Entry 9H45 (X-ray diffraction, 2.08 A resolution); this record covers chains F and Q of the 7 polymer chains in the assembly.

[Chain F]
Name: RNA-binding protein Hfq
Source organism: Escherichia coli (strain K12)
Reference sequence: P0A6X3 (HFQ_ECOLI); residues 1-102 here = UniProt positions 1-102
Sequence (102 residues; each row starts with the number of its first residue):
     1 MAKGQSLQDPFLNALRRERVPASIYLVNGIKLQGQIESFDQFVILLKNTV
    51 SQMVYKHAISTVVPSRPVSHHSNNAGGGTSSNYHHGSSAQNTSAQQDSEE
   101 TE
Unresolved in the structure: 1-4, 69-102
Sequence notes: engineered mutation Ala22 (Val in P0A6X3)
Swiss-Prot annotation at these positions:
  - mutagenesis: Gln8 (Q8A: No effect on Hfq condensate formation in both growing and late stationary phases), Asp9 (D9A: No effect on Hfq condensate formation in both growing and late stationary phases), Arg16 (R16A: Almost completely disrupts the ability of Hfq to form condensates in both growing and late stationary phases), Arg19 (R19A: Almost completely disrupts the ability of Hfq to form condensates in both growing and late stationary phases), Tyr25 (Y25D: Almost completely disrupts the ability of Hfq to form condensates in both growing and late stationary phases), Lys31 (K31A: Almost completely disrupts the ability of Hfq to form condensates in both growing and late stationary phases)
Reported in the primary citation:
  - mutagenesis - K3A, Q8A, D9A, F11A, L12A, R16A, R17A, V22A, I24A, Y25A, L26A, G29A, I30A, L32A, G34A, I36A, F39A, L46A, V54A, Y55A, K56A, H57A, I59A, T61A, V62A: decreased growth
  - mutagenesis - Y55A: abolished expression
  - mutagenesis - F11A, L12A, I24A, I30A, I36A, L46A, Y55A: decreased expression
  - mutagenesis - F11A, L12A, I24A, I36A: unchanged expression
  - mutagenesis - F11A, L12A, I24A, I36A, Y55A: decreased stability (from molecular simulation)
  - mutagenesis - V22A, G34A: unchanged stability (from molecular simulation)
  - mutagenesis - V22A (2.5-5-fold): increased binding to the 18-nt RNA strand (chain Q)
  - mutagenesis - V22A: unchanged binding to U6
  - mutagenesis - G34A (2-fold): increased binding to U6
  - mutagenesis - V22A: unchanged binding to poly(U) RNA

[Chain Q]
Molecule: 18-nt RNA strand
Sequence (18 nucleotides; each row starts with the number of its first residue):
     1 AAAAAAAAAAAAAAAAAA

[Chain F / chain Q interface]
Pairs across the interface (17; chain F residue first):
  Tyr25(F) - A15(Q)  stacking on the base
  Leu26(F) - A18(Q)  base contact
  Asn28(F) - A16(Q)  phosphate contact
  Gly29(F) - A15(Q)  hydrogen bond to the sugar
  Gly29(F) - A16(Q)  phosphate contact
  Ile30(F) - A16(Q)  sugar contact
  Ile30(F) - A17(Q)  phosphate contact
  Ile30(F) - A18(Q)  sugar contact
  Lys31(F) - A17(Q)  hydrogen bond to the phosphate
  Leu32(F) - A17(Q)  sugar contact
  Leu32(F) - A18(Q)  base contact
  Gln33(F) - A17(Q)  hydrogen bond to the base
  Asn48(F) - A17(Q)  base contact
  Gln52(F) - A17(Q)  hydrogen bond to the base
  Gln52(F) - A18(Q)  hydrogen bond to the base
  Ser60(F) - A15(Q)  base contact
  Thr61(F) - A15(Q)  hydrogen bond to the base
Other interface residues (no listed pair), chain F (13 interface residues in all): Leu46

[Summary]
Chain F and chain Q form an interface of 13 and 4 residues respectively, with 6 hydrogen bonds and 1 aromatic
stacking contact. Polar pairs include Gln33(F)-A17(Q), Gln52(F)-A17(Q) and Gln52(F)-A18(Q). From the paper:
K3A, Q8A and D9A of chain F, among others, reduce growth; F11A, L12A and I24A of chain F, among others, reduce
expression; 25 substitutions were tested in all.
Chain F is RNA-binding protein Hfq (Escherichia coli (strain K12)) and chain Q is an 18-nt RNA strand; the
structure, Crystal Structure of Hfq V22A, was determined by X-ray diffraction together with 9GU5 from the same
study.
